PDB entry 7DOK | electron microscopy, 2.73 A resolution | chains T and A of the 6 polymer chains in the assembly

== Chain T ==
Molecule: 24-nt RNA strand
Sequence (24 nucleotides; row label = number of the first residue in the row):
     7 CCCUAUAACUUAAUCUCACAUAGC

== Chain A ==
Protein: RNA-directed RNA polymerase
From: Severe acute respiratory syndrome coronavirus 2
Notes: EC 2.7.7.48
Reference sequence: P0DTD1 (R1AB_SARS2); residues 1-932 here correspond to UniProt positions 4393-5324 (UniProt number = residue number + 4392)
Amino-acid sequence (943 residues; numbered 0 to 942; the number before each row is that of its first residue; numbering starts at 0):
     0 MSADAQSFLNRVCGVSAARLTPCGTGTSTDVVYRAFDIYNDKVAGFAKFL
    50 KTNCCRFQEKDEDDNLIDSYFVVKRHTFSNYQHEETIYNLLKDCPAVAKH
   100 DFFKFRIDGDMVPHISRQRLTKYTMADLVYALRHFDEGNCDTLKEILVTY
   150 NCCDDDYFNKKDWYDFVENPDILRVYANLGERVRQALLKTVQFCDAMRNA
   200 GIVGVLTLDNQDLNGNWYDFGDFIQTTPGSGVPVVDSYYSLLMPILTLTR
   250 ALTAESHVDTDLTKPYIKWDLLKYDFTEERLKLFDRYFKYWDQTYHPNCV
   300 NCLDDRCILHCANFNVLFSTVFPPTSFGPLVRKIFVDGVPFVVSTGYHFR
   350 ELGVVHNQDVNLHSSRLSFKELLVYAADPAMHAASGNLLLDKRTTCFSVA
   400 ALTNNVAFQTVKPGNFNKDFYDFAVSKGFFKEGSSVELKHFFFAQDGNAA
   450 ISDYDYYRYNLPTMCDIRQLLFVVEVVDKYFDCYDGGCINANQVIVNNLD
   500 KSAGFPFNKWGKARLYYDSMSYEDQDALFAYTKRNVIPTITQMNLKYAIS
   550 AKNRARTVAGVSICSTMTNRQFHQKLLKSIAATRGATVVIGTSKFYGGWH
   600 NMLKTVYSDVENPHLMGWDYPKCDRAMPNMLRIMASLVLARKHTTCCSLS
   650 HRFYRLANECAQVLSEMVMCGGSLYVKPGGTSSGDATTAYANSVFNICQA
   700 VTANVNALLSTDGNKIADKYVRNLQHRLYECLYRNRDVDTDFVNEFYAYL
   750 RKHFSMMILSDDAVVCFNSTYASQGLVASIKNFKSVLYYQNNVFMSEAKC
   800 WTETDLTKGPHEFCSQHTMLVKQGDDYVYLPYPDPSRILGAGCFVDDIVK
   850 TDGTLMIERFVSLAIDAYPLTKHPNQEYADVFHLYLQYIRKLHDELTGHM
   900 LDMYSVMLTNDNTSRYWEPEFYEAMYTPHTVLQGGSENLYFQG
Not modelled in the structure: 0-4, 930-942
Construct notes: initiating methionine (0); expression tag (933-942)
Bound ions: Mg2+ site 1: Asn-209, Asp-218 (together with pyrophosphate); Mg2+ site 2: Asp-218 (together with pyrophosphate); Zn2+ site 1: His-295, Cys-301, Cys-306, Cys-310; Zn2+ site 2: Cys-487, Cys-645, Cys-646
Small-molecule neighbours:
  - Penciclovir phosphate (HCU; [(2R)-4-(2-azanyl-6-oxidanylidene-3H-purin-9-yl)-2-(hydroxymethyl)butyl] dihydrogen phosphate): Lys-545, Asp-623, Ser-682, Thr-687, Asn-691, Ser-759, Asp-760
  - pyrophosphate: Lys-50, Asn-52, Lys-73, Arg-116, Asn-209, Tyr-217, Asp-218
  - pyrophosphate (POP): Lys-551, Asp-618, Tyr-619, Pro-620, Lys-621, Lys-798

== Chain T / chain A interface ==
Residue-residue contacts - 42 pairs, chain T then chain A:
  C8(T) / Asn-507(A)  phosphate contact
  C8(T) / Gln-541(A)  phosphate contact
  C8(T) / Asn-543(A)  hydrogen bond to the sugar
  C9(T) / Ser-501(A)  hydrogen bond to the phosphate
  C9(T) / Asn-507(A)  hydrogen bond to the phosphate
  C9(T) / Gln-541(A)  phosphate contact
  C9(T) / Asn-543(A)  sugar contact
  U10(T) / Lys-500(A)  phosphate contact
  U10(T) / Ser-501(A)  sugar contact
  U10(T) / Val-557(A)  base contact
  U10(T) / Ala-558(A)  sugar contact
  U10(T) / Ser-682(A)  hydrogen bond to the base
  U10(T) / Gly-683(A)  hydrogen bond to the sugar
  A11(T) / Lys-500(A)  phosphate contact
  A11(T) / Ser-682(A)  sugar contact
  A11(T) / Gly-683(A)  sugar contact
  A11(T) / Asp-684(A)  hydrogen bond to the sugar
  A11(T) / Ala-685(A)  hydrogen bond to the sugar
  U12(T) / Asn-496(A)  phosphate contact
  U12(T) / Arg-569(A)  salt bridge to the phosphate
  U12(T) / Tyr-689(A)  hydrogen bond to the sugar
  A13(T) / Asn-496(A)  hydrogen bond to the phosphate
  A13(T) / Lys-577(A)  salt bridge to the phosphate
  A13(T) / Gly-590(A)  sugar contact
  A13(T) / Tyr-689(A)  sugar contact
  A14(T) / Gly-590(A)  sugar contact
  A14(T) / Ser-592(A)  hydrogen bond to the sugar
  A14(T) / Phe-594(A)  sugar contact
  C15(T) / Ser-592(A)  sugar contact
  C15(T) / Phe-594(A)  sugar contact
  C15(T) / Tyr-595(A)  hydrogen bond to the phosphate
  C15(T) / Met-924(A)  sugar contact
  U16(T) / Tyr-595(A)  hydrogen bond to the phosphate
  U16(T) / Glu-857(A)  base contact
  U16(T) / Val-860(A)  sugar contact
  U16(T) / Ile-864(A)  sugar contact
  U16(T) / Phe-920(A)  phosphate contact
  U16(T) / Met-924(A)  sugar contact
  U17(T) / Glu-857(A)  base contact
  U17(T) / Arg-914(A)  salt bridge to the phosphate
  U17(T) / Tyr-915(A)  sugar contact
  U17(T) / Phe-920(A)  phosphate contact
Also at the interface, not in a pair above, chain A (33 interface residues in all): Lys-545, Gly-559, Val-560, Ala-580, Ile-589, Thr-591, Lys-593

== Overview ==
10 residues of chain T and 33 residues of chain A are in contact, with 12 hydrogen bonds and 3 salt bridges.
Polar contacts include U10(T)/Ser-682(A), C8(T)/Asn-543(A) and U10(T)/Gly-683(A). Bound to chain A:
Penciclovir phosphate and pyrophosphate. Asn-209(A) and Asp-218(A) coordinate Mg2+ site 1.
Here chain T is a 24-nt RNA strand and chain A is RNA-directed RNA polymerase (Severe acute respiratory
syndrome coronavirus 2). Entry 7DOK (Structure of COVID-19 RNA-dependent RNA polymerase (extended
conformation) bound to penciclovir) was determined by electron microscopy.
